Entry 7PIC (electron microscopy, 9.10 A resolution (very low resolution: no residue pairs are listed; an interface is given only as per-side residue counts)); this record covers chains H and 5 of the 53 polymer chains in the assembly.

Chain H:
Protein: 30S ribosomal protein S9
From: Mycoplasma pneumoniae M129
UniProt: P75179 (RS9_MYCPN); numbering as in UniProt (aligned over 1-132)
Amino-acid sequence (132 residues; each row starts with the number of its first residue):
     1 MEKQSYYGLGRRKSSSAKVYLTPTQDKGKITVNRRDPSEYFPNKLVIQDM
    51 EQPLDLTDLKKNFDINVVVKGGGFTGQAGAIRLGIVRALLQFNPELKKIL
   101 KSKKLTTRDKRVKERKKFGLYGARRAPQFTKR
Unresolved in the structure: 1-3, 132

Chain 5:
Molecule: 16S ribosomal RNA
From: Mycoplasma pneumoniae M129
Sequence (1520 nucleotides; numbered 1 to 1520; the number before each row is that of its first residue):
     1 UUUUUCUGAGAGUUUGAUCCUGGCUCAGGAUUAACGCUGGCGGCAUGCCU
    51 AAUACAUGCAAGUCGAUCGAAAGUAGUAAUACUUUAGAGGCGAACGGGUG
   101 AGUAACACGUAUCCAAUCUACCUUAUAAUGGGGGAUAACUAGUUGAAAGA
   151 CUAGCUAAUACCGCAUAAGAACUUUGGUUCGCAUGAAUCAAAGUUGAAAG
   201 GACCUGCAAGGGUUCGUUAUUUGAUGAGGGUGCGCCAUAUCAGCUAGUUG
   251 GUGGGGUAACGGCCUACCAAGGCAAUGACGUGUAGCUAUGCUGAGAAGUA
   301 GAAUAGCCACAAUGGGACUGAGACACGGCCCAUACUCCUACGGGAGGCAG
   351 CAGUAGGGAAUUUUUCACAAUGAGCGAAAGCUUGAUGGAGCAAUGCCGCG
   401 UGAACGAUGAAGGUCUUUAAGAUUGUAAAGUUCUUUUAUUUGGGAAGAAU
   451 GACUUUAGCAGGUAAUGGCUAGAGUUUGACUGUACCAUUUUGAAUAAGUG
   501 ACGACUAACUAUGUGCCAGCAGUCGCGGUAAUACAUAGGUCGCAAGCGUU
   551 AUCCGGAUUUAUUGGGCGUAAAGCAAGCGCAGGCGGAUUGAAAAGUCUGG
   601 UGUUAAAGGCAGCUGCUUAACAGUUGUAUGCAUUGGAAACUAUUAAUCUA
   651 GAGUGUGGUAGGGAGUUUUGGAAUUUCAUGUGGAGCGGUGAAAUGCGUAG
   701 AUAUAUGAAGGAACACCAGUGGCGAAGGCGAAAACUUAGGCCAUUACUGA
   751 CGCUUAGGCUUGAAAGUGUGGGGAGCAAAUAGGAUUAGAUACCCUAGUAG
   801 UCCACACCGUAAACGAUAGAUACUAGCUGUCGGGGCGAUCCCCUCGGUAG
   851 UGAAGUUAACACAUUAAGUAUCUCGCCUGGGUAGUACAUUCGCAAGAAUG
   901 AAACUCAAACGGAAUUGACGGGGACCCGCACAAGUGGUGGAGCAUGUUGC
   951 UUAAUUCGACGGUACACGAAAAACCUUACCUAGACUUGACAUCCUUGGCA
  1001 AAGUUAUGGAAACAUAAUGGAGGUUAACCGAGUGACAGGUGGUGCAUGGU
  1051 UGUCGUCAGCUCGUGUCGUGAGAUGUUGGGUUAAGUCCCGCAACGAGCGC
  1101 AACCCUUAUCGUUAGUUACAUUGUCUAGCGAGACUGCUAAUGCAAAUUGG
  1151 AGGAAGGAAGGGAUGACGUCAAAUCAUCAUGCCCCUUAUGUCUAGGGCUG
  1201 CAAACGUGCUACAAUGGCCAAUACAAACAGUCGCCAGCUUGUAAAAGUGA
  1251 GCAAAUCUGUAAAGUUGGUCUCAGUUCGGAUUGAGGGCUGCAAUUCGUCC
  1301 UCAUGAAGUCGGAAUCACUAGUAAUCGCGAAUCAGCUAUGUCGCGGUGAA
  1351 UACGUUCUCGGGUCUUGUACACACCGCCCGUCAAACUAUGAAAGCUGGUA
  1401 AUAUUUAAAAACGUGUUGCUAACCAUUAGGAAGCGCAUGUCAAGGAUAGC
  1451 ACCGGUGAUUGGAGUUAAGUCGUAACAAGGUACCCCUACGAGAACGUGGG
  1501 GGUGGAUCACCUCCUUUCUA
Unresolved in the structure: 1-4, 181-184, 1020-1027, 1510-1520

How chain H and chain 5 interact:
At this resolution (9 A) residue pairs are not listed: 55 residues of chain H and 48 of chain 5 lie at the interface.

In short:
The interface between chain H and chain 5 involves 55 residues on one side and 48 on the other.
Chain H is 30S ribosomal protein S9 and chain 5 is 16S ribosomal RNA, both from Mycoplasma pneumoniae M129;
the structure, 70S ribosome with P/E-site tRNA in spectinomycin-treated Mycoplasma pneumoniae cells, was
determined by electron microscopy together with 7OOC, 7OOD, 7P6Z, 7PAH, 7PAI, 7PAJ and 23 further entries from
the same study.
